7TKJ - chains B and F of the 27 polymer chains in the assembly; structure by electron microscopy, 7.50 A resolution (low resolution: residue-level contacts below are approximate; hydrogen-bond / salt-bridge calls are withheld).

# Chain B
Name: ATP synthase subunit alpha
Organism: Saccharomyces cerevisiae
UniProt: P07251 (ATPA_YEAST); residues 1-510 here correspond to UniProt positions 36-545 (UniProt number = residue number + 35)
Chain sequence (510 residues; each row starts with the number of its first residue):
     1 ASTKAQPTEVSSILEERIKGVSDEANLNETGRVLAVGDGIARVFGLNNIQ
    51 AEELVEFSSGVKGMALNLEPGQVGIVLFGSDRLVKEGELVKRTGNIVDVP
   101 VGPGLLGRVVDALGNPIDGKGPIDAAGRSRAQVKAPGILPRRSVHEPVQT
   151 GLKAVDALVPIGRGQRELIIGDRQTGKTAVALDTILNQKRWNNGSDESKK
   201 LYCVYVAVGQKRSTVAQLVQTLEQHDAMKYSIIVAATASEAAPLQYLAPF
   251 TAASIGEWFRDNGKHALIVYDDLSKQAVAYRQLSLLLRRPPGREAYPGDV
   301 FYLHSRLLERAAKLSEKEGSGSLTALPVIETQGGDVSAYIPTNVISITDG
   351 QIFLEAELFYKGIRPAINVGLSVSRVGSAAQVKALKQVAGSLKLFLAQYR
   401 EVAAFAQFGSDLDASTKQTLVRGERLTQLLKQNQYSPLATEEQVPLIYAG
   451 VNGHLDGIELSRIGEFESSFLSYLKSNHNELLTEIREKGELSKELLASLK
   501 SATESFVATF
Not modelled in the structure: 1-2, 408-409, 510
UniProt features mapped onto this chain:
  - binding site (ATP): Gly-171 to Thr-178
  - site: Ser-372 (Required for activity)
  - modified residue (Phosphoserine): Ser-22, Ser-143

# Chain F
Name: ATP synthase subunit beta
Organism: Saccharomyces cerevisiae
Notes: EC 7.1.2.2
UniProt: P00830 (ATPB_YEAST); residues 1-478 here correspond to UniProt positions 34-511 (UniProt number = residue number + 33)
Chain sequence (478 residues; each row starts with the number of its first residue):
     1 ASAAQSTPITGKVTAVIGAIVDVHFEQSELPAILNALEIKTPQGKLVLEV
    51 AQHLGENTVRTIAMDGTEGLVRGEKVLDTGGPISVPVGRETLGRIINVIG
   101 EPIDERGPIKSKLRKPIHADPPSFAEQSTSAEILETGIKVVDLLAPYARG
   151 GKIGLFGGAGVGKTVFIQELINNIAKAHGGFSVFTGVGERTREGNDLYRE
   201 MKETGVINLEGESKVALVFGQMNEPPGARARVALTGLTIAEYFRDEEGQD
   251 VLLFIDNIFRFTQAGSEVSALLGRIPSAVGYQPTLATDMGLLQERITTTK
   301 KGSVTSVQAVYVPADDLTDPAPATTFAHLDATTVLSRGISELGIYPAVDP
   351 LDSKSRLLDAAVVGQEHYDVASKVQETLQTYKSLQDIIAILGMDELSEQD
   401 KLTVERARKIQRFLSQPFAVAEVFTGIPGKLVRLKDTVASFKAVLEGKYD
   451 NIPEHAFYMVGGIEDVVAKAEKLAAEAN
Not modelled in the structure: 1-7, 476-478
UniProt features mapped onto this chain:
  - binding site (ATP): Gly-157 to Thr-164
  - modified residue: Thr-79 (Phosphothreonine), Thr-204 (Phosphothreonine), Ser-340 (Phosphoserine)

# Chain B / chain F interface
Residue-residue contacts (14):
  Asn-47(B) / Arg-72(F)
  Ile-49(B) / Leu-70(F)
  Ile-49(B) / Val-71(F)
  Gln-50(B) / Leu-70(F)
  Ala-51(B) / Glu-68(F)
  Ala-51(B) / Leu-70(F)
  Leu-66(B) / Val-16(F)
  Leu-68(B) / Ala-15(F)
  Leu-68(B) / Val-16(F)
  Leu-68(B) / Ile-17(F)
  Pro-70(B) / Thr-14(F)
  Ile-138(B) / Ile-103(F)
  Tyr-302(B) / Met-222(F)
  Arg-306(B) / Met-222(F)
Also at the interface, not in a pair above, chain B (14 interface residues in all): Asn-67, Glu-69, Leu-139, Ser-305
Also at the interface, not in a pair above, chain F (13 interface residues in all): Gly-18, Thr-67, Asn-223

# Overview
The interface between chain B and chain F involves 14 residues on one side and 13 on the other. UniProt lists
8 ATP-binding residues on chain B; 8 ATP-binding residues on chain F.
Here chain B is ATP synthase subunit alpha and chain F is ATP synthase subunit beta, both from Saccharomyces
cerevisiae. Entry 7TKJ (Yeast ATP synthase State 2catalytic(d) with 10 mM ATP backbone model) was determined
by electron microscopy together with 7TJS, 7TJT, 7TJU, 7TJV, 7TJW, 7TJX and 30 further entries from the same
study.
